PDB entry 2C64 | X-ray diffraction, 2.20 A resolution | chains A and B

[Chain A (and B)]
Name: Amine oxidase (flavin-containing) B
Source organism: Homo sapiens
Notes: EC 1.4.3.4; chain B of this document is another copy of the same molecule, construct and numbering; everything in this record applies to it too
Reference sequence: P27338 (AOFB_HUMAN); residues 2-520 here correspond to UniProt positions 1-519 (UniProt number = residue number - 1)
Sequence (520 residues; numbered 1 to 520; the number before each row is that of its first residue):
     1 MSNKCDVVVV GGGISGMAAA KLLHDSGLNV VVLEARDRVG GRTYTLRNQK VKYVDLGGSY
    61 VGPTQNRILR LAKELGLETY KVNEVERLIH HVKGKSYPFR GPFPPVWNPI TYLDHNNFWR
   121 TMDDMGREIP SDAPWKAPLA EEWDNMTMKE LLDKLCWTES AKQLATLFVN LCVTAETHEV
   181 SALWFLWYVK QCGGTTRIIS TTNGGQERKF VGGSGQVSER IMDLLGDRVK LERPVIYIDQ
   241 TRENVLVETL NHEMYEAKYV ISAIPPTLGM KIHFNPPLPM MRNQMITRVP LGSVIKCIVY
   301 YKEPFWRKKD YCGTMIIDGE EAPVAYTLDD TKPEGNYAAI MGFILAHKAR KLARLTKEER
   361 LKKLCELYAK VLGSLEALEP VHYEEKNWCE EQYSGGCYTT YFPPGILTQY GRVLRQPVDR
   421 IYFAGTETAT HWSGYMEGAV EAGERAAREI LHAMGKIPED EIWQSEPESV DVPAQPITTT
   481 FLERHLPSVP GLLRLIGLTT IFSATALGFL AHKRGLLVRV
Not modelled in the structure: 1-2, 502-520 (chain B: 1-2, 497-520)
Glycans and other covalent adducts: flavin-adenine dinucleotide (FAD) linked to Cys397
Residues lining bound ligands: FAD (flavin-adenine dinucleotide): Val10, Gly11, Gly12, Gly13, Ile14, Ser15, Gly16, Leu33, Glu34, Ala35, Arg36, Gly40, Gly41, Arg42, Thr43, Leu56, Gly57, Gly58, Ser59, Tyr60, Arg233, Pro234, Val235, Ala263, Ile264, Pro265, Leu268, Ile272, Val294, Lys296, Phe343, Trp388, Tyr393, Tyr398, Gly425, Thr426, Gly434, Tyr435, Met436, Glu437, Ala439
From the paper describing this entry:
  - binding site for the ligand MA0: Cys172
  - conformationally variable residues (side-chain flip): Ile199

[How chain A and chain B interact]
Residue-residue contacts (91):
  Asn145(A) with His178(B), hydrogen bond
  Glu150(A) with Glu150(B)
  His178(A) with Asn145(B), hydrogen bond; Pro404(B); Gly405(B)
  Glu179(A) with Pro404(B)
  Val235(A) with His273(B)
  Ile236(A) with Ile236(B), hydrophobic; His273(B)
  Tyr237(A) with Leu250(B), hydrophobic
  Glu248(A) with His252(B), salt bridge
  Leu250(A) with Tyr237(B), hydrophobic
  His252(A) with Glu248(B), salt bridge; His252(B), hydrogen bond
  Thr267(A) with Met270(B)
  Leu268(A) with Met270(B), hydrophobic
  Met270(A) with Thr267(B); Leu268(B), hydrophobic; Met270(B), hydrophobic; Lys271(B), hydrogen bond (backbone-side chain)
  Lys271(A) with Met270(B), hydrogen bond (side chain-backbone); Ile272(B), hydrogen bond (side chain-backbone); His273(B), hydrogen bond (backbone-side chain)
  Ile272(A) with Lys271(B), hydrogen bond (backbone-side chain); Gln392(B)
  His273(A) with Val235(B); Ile236(B); Lys271(B), hydrogen bond (side chain-backbone); Gln392(B); Tyr393(B), hydrogen bond
  Phe274(A) with Gln392(B), hydrogen bond (backbone-side chain)
  Pro277(A) with Gln392(B)
  Met280(A) with Arg350(B); Ala353(B), hydrophobic; Asn387(B); Cys389(B), hydrophobic; Glu390(B)
  Met281(A) with Arg350(B)
  Asn283(A) with Cys389(B), hydrogen bond (side chain-backbone); Glu390(B); Glu391(B), hydrogen bond (side chain-backbone); Gln392(B)
  Gln284(A) with Leu291(B); Gly292(B), hydrogen bond (side chain-backbone); Ser293(B), hydrogen bond; Cys389(B), hydrogen bond; Gly395(B), hydrogen bond (side chain-backbone); Gly396(B)
  Thr287(A) with Pro290(B)
  Arg288(A) with Pro290(B); Leu291(B), hydrogen bond (side chain-backbone); Gly292(B); Ser293(B); Tyr401(B)
  Pro290(A) with Thr287(B); Arg288(B)
  Leu291(A) with Gln284(B); Arg288(B), hydrogen bond (backbone-side chain)
  Gly292(A) with Gln284(B), hydrogen bond (backbone-side chain)
  Ser293(A) with Gln284(B), hydrogen bond; Arg288(B); Tyr410(B)
  His347(A) with Gln409(B)
  Ala349(A) with Met280(B)
  Arg350(A) with Met280(B); Met281(B); Gln409(B), hydrogen bond; Tyr410(B)
  Ala353(A) with Met280(B), hydrophobic
  Asn387(A) with Met280(B)
  Cys389(A) with Met280(B), hydrophobic; Asn283(B), hydrogen bond (backbone-side chain); Gln284(B), hydrogen bond
  Glu390(A) with Met280(B); Asn283(B)
  Glu391(A) with Asn283(B), hydrogen bond (backbone-side chain)
  Gln392(A) with Ile272(B); His273(B); Phe274(B), hydrogen bond (side chain-backbone); Asn283(B)
  Tyr393(A) with His273(B), hydrogen bond
  Gly395(A) with Gln284(B), hydrogen bond (backbone-side chain)
  Gly396(A) with Gln284(B)
  Tyr401(A) with Arg288(B)
  Pro404(A) with His178(B); Glu179(B)
  Gly405(A) with His178(B)
  Gln409(A) with His347(B); Arg350(B), hydrogen bond
  Tyr410(A) with Ser293(B); Arg350(B)
Also at the interface, not in a pair above, chain A (51 interface residues in all): Thr147, Lys149, Pro234, Val289, Pro403, Ile406
Also at the interface, not in a pair above, chain B (51 interface residues in all): Thr147, Lys149, Pro234, Pro277, Val289, Ala349, Pro403, Ile406

[Overview]
Chain A and chain B each contribute 51 residues to their interface, with 29 hydrogen bonds and 2 salt bridges.
Polar contacts include Glu248(A)-His252(B), Asn145(A)-His178(B) and His252(A)-His252(B). Flavin-adenine
dinucleotide is covalently linked to Cys397(A). The paper reports a binding site for the ligand MA0 at
Cys172(A); conformational variability at Ile199(A).
Both chains are Amine oxidase (flavin-containing) B (Homo sapiens). Entry 2C64 (MAO inhibition by rasagiline
analogues) was determined by X-ray diffraction, deposited together with 2C65, 2C66 and 2C67.
